8B6F - chains AF and BH of the 69 polymer chains in the assembly; structure by electron microscopy, 2.80 A resolution.

Chain AF:
Name: Ymf65
Source organism: Tetrahymena thermophila SB210
UniProtKB: Q951A3 (Q951A3_TETTH); numbering as in UniProt (aligned over 1-360)
Amino-acid sequence (360 residues; row label = number of the first residue in the row):
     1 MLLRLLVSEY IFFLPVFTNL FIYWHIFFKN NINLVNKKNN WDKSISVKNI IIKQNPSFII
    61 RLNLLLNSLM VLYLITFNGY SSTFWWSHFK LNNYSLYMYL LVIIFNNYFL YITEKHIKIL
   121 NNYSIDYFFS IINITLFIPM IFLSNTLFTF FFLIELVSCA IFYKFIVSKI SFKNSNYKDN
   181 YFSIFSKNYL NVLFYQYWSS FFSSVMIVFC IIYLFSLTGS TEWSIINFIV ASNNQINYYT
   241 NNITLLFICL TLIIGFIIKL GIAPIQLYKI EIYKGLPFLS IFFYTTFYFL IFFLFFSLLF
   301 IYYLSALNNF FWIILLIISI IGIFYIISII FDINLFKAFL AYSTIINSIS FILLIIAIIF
Unresolved in the structure: 1
Construct notes: conflict Val208 (Gly in Q951A3)
Small-molecule neighbours:
  - 1,2-diacyl-sn-glycero-3-phosphocholine (PC1), molecule 1: Leu5, Tyr10, Phe13, Phe17, Phe21, Trp85, Phe89, Phe137, Met140, Leu153, Leu156
  - 1,2-diacyl-sn-glycero-3-phosphocholine (PC1), molecule 2: Arg61, Leu65, Ser68, Leu72

Chain BH:
Name: NADH dehydrogenase subunit 2
Source organism: Tetrahymena thermophila SB210
Notes: EC 1.6.5.3
UniProtKB: Q951B2 (Q951B2_TETTH); numbering as in UniProt (aligned over 1-178)
Amino-acid sequence (178 residues; numbered 1 to 178; the number before each row is that of its first residue):
     1 MSIFSNIWIN NDLNSYGLSI LLLNIINYLI VFMLILSVIL LTNLSKFKSL NQFKEFNSYN
    61 FILYSLIFSL LSMAGIPPLL GFTGKFLAIL YSSFKSQYLL ILFMTILNIF GMYFYIQNLR
   121 FVVKKNKSSI LNYKNYYVNI NYSITLNIIL LNFFNFFGIL FLSDLIIILN YISSYIYI
Small-molecule neighbours:
  - 1,2-diacyl-sn-glycero-3-phosphocholine (PC1), molecule 1: Tyr98, Ile101, Leu102, Thr105, Ile106
  - 1,2-diacyl-sn-glycero-3-phosphocholine (PC1), molecule 2: Ile106, Ile109, Phe110, Tyr113

How chain AF and chain BH interact:
Pairs across the interface (89):
  Asn93(AF) with Tyr175(BH)
  Tyr94(AF) with Leu18(BH); Ile172(BH); Tyr175(BH); Ile176(BH), hydrophobic
  Tyr97(AF) with Tyr171(BH), hydrogen bond; Ile172(BH), hydrophobic; Tyr175(BH), hydrophobic
  Tyr108(AF) with Met33(BH), hydrophobic; Asn147(BH)
  Phe109(AF) with Met33(BH), hydrophobic
  Tyr111(AF) with Asn147(BH)
  Ile112(AF) with Ser37(BH); Asn147(BH)
  Lys115(AF) with Asn141(BH); Ser143(BH); Ile144(BH)
  His116(AF) with Leu40(BH); Leu44(BH); Ile144(BH)
  Ile119(AF) with Asn139(BH); Asn141(BH); Ile144(BH), hydrophobic
  Leu120(AF) with Asn132(BH)
  Tyr123(AF) with Leu44(BH)
  Phe278(AF) with Leu44(BH); Phe47(BH)
  Ile281(AF) with Phe32(BH)
  Phe282(AF) with Phe32(BH), hydrophobic; Leu36(BH), hydrophobic
  Thr285(AF) with Phe32(BH)
  Thr286(AF) with Leu29(BH)
  Phe289(AF) with Ile25(BH); Tyr28(BH), hydrophobic
  Leu294(AF) with Leu22(BH), hydrophobic
  Ser297(AF) with Leu21(BH)
  Ile301(AF) with Leu21(BH), hydrophobic; Ile178(BH)
  Tyr302(AF) with Ile176(BH), hydrophobic; Ile178(BH), hydrophobic
  Ile320(AF) with Phe103(BH), hydrophobic
  Ile326(AF) with Leu107(BH), hydrophobic
  Ile327(AF) with Phe110(BH), hydrophobic
  Ile330(AF) with Phe114(BH)
  Phe331(AF) with Phe110(BH); Tyr113(BH), hydrophobic; Phe114(BH), hydrophobic
  Ile333(AF) with Leu50(BH); Phe114(BH), hydrophobic
  Asn334(AF) with Ser49(BH); Leu50(BH), hydrogen bond (backbone-backbone)
  Leu335(AF) with Lys48(BH); Ser49(BH); Leu50(BH)
  Phe336(AF) with Ile39(BH), hydrophobic; Phe53(BH), hydrophobic; Phe56(BH), hydrophobic
  Phe339(AF) with Leu50(BH), hydrophobic; Leu70(BH), hydrophobic; Phe114(BH), hydrophobic; Tyr115(BH), hydrophobic; Asn118(BH)
  Tyr342(AF) with Phe114(BH), hydrophobic
  Ser343(AF) with Tyr28(BH); Met73(BH); Phe114(BH); Tyr115(BH), hydrogen bond
  Thr344(AF) with Tyr28(BH), hydrogen bond
  Ile346(AF) with Leu107(BH); Phe114(BH), hydrophobic
  Asn347(AF) with Tyr28(BH); Tyr115(BH), hydrogen bond
  Ile349(AF) with Leu107(BH), hydrophobic
  Ser350(AF) with Leu107(BH)
  Phe351(AF) with Leu21(BH), hydrophobic; Asn24(BH)
  Leu353(AF) with Met104(BH)
  Leu354(AF) with Leu21(BH), hydrophobic; Asn24(BH); Met104(BH)
  Ile355(AF) with Leu21(BH), hydrophobic
  Ile356(AF) with Leu100(BH), hydrophobic
  Ala357(AF) with Lys95(BH); Leu100(BH)
  Ile358(AF) with Gly17(BH); Tyr91(BH), hydrophobic; Lys95(BH)
  Phe360(AF) with Lys95(BH), hydrogen bond (backbone-side chain); Gln97(BH)
Also at the interface, not in a pair above, chain AF (56 interface residues in all): Met98, Phe105, Lys118, Leu279, Leu290, Leu298, Leu316, Ile323, Phe324
Also at the interface, not in a pair above, chain BH (56 interface residues in all): Ile20, Ile26, Ala88, Ser92, Ile106, Asn108, Gly111, Gln117, Lys134, Ser173

Overview:
The chain AF/chain BH interface involves 56 residues from each chain, with 6 hydrogen bonds. Polar contacts
include Tyr97(AF)-Tyr171(BH), Ser343(AF)-Tyr115(BH) and Thr344(AF)-Tyr28(BH). Bound to chain AF:
1,2-diacyl-sn-glycero-3-phosphocholine. Bound to chain BH: 1,2-diacyl-sn-glycero-3-phosphocholine.
Chain AF is Ymf65 and chain BH is NADH dehydrogenase subunit 2, both from Tetrahymena thermophila SB210; the
structure, Cryo-EM structure of NADH:ubiquinone oxidoreductase (complex-I) from respiratory supercomplex of
Tetrahymena thermophila, was determined by electron microscopy together with 8B6H and 8B6J from the same
study.
